PDB entry 6A4K | X-ray diffraction, 3.15 A resolution | chains H and L of the 3 polymer chains in the assembly

Chain H:
Molecule: immunoglobulin Fab heavy chain
From: Homo sapiens
Notes: antibody fragment or engineered binder
Chain sequence (238 residues; row label = number of the first residue in the row):
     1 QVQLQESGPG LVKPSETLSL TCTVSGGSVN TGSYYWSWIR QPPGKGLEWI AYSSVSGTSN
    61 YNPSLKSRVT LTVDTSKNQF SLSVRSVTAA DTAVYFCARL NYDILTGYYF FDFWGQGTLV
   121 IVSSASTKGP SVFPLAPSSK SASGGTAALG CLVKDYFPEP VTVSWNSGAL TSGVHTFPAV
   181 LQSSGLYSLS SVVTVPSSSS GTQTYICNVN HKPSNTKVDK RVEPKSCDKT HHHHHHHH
Disordered / not traced: 231-238
Disulfides: C22-C97, C151-C207

Chain L:
Molecule: immunoglobulin Fab light chain
From: Homo sapiens
Notes: antibody fragment or engineered binder
Chain sequence (216 residues; row label = number of the first residue in the row):
     2 QVELTQSPSA SASLGTSVKL TCTLSSGHST YAIAWHQQRP GKGPRYLMNL SSGGRHTRGD
    62 GIPDRFSGSS SGADRYLIIS SLQSEDEADY YCQTWDAGMV FGGGTKLTVL GQSKAAPSVT
   122 LFPPSSEELQ ANKATLVCLI SDFYPGAVTV AWKADSSPVK AGVETTTPSK QSNNKYAASS
   182 YLSLTPEQWK SHRSYSCQVT HEGSTVEKTV APTECS
Disulfides: C23-C93, C139-C198

Chain H / chain L interface:
Contacting residue pairs (74; chain H residue first):
  Q41(H) with Q39(L), hydrogen bond; Y92(L), hydrogen bond
  K45(H) with Y92(L)
  G46(H) with Y92(L)
  L47(H) with Y92(L); F102(L)
  W49(H) with G99(L); M100(L)
  Y52(H) with M100(L), hydrophobic
  N60(H) with A98(L), hydrogen bond (side chain-backbone); G99(L)
  F96(H) with Q39(L); G44(L); P45(L)
  L100(H) with M100(L), hydrophobic
  G107(H) with W96(L)
  Y108(H) with A33(L), hydrophobic; N50(L); S52(L); W96(L), hydrophobic
  Y109(H) with Q94(L), hydrogen bond (backbone-side chain); W96(L); M100(L)
  F110(H) with A35(L), hydrophobic; Y47(L); N50(L); Q94(L)
  F111(H) with H37(L); Y47(L); Q94(L); M100(L), hydrophobic; F102(L), hydrophobic
  D112(H) with Y47(L)
  W114(H) with H37(L), hydrogen bond; P45(L); F102(L), hydrophobic
  Q116(H) with G44(L)
  F133(H) with S126(L); E128(L); E129(L)
  P134(H) with S126(L); E128(L)
  L135(H) with F123(L), hydrophobic; V138(L), hydrophobic
  A136(H) with F123(L)
  A148(H) with F123(L)
  L152(H) with Y182(L), hydrophobic
  K154(H) with E129(L), salt bridge; K134(L); T136(L)
  H175(H) with S142(L); Q172(L), hydrogen bond
  F177(H) with L140(L), hydrophobic; I141(L); A179(L); S180(L)
  P178(H) with S170(L); Q172(L); S180(L), hydrogen bond (backbone-side chain)
  A179(H) with T167(L)
  V180(H) with E165(L); T167(L); Y182(L), hydrophobic
  L181(H) with E165(L)
  Q182(H) with E165(L)
  S183(H) with E165(L), hydrogen bond (backbone-side chain)
  S188(H) with Y182(L)
  L189(H) with Y182(L)
  S190(H) with Y182(L), hydrogen bond (backbone-side chain)
  C227(H) with S127(L); C216(L), disulfide
  D228(H) with S217(L)
  K229(H) with S217(L), hydrogen bond (backbone-backbone)
  T230(H) with S217(L)
Interface residues without a listed pair, chain H (45 interface residues in all): I39, G115, L149, G150, V192, S226
Interface residues without a listed pair, chain L (43 interface residues in all): K43, R46, G104, T121, T166, A178, S184
Inter-chain disulfides: C227(H)-C216(L)

Overview:
The interface between chain H and chain L involves 45 residues on one side and 43 on the other; the contacts
include 1 disulfide bond, 10 hydrogen bonds and 1 salt bridge. Among the polar pairs are K154(H)-E129(L),
Q41(H)-Q39(L) and Q41(H)-Y92(L).
Here chain H is immunoglobulin Fab heavy chain and chain L is immunoglobulin Fab light chain, both from Homo
sapiens. Entry 6A4K (Human antibody 32D6 Fab in complex with H1N1 influenza A virus HA1) was determined by
X-ray diffraction.
